PDB entry 9G3Z | electron microscopy, 4.30 A resolution (low resolution: residue-level contacts below are approximate; hydrogen-bond / salt-bridge calls are withheld) | chains Q and L of the 34 polymer chains in the assembly

Chain Q:
Protein: Mitotic spindle organizing protein 1
From: Sus scrofa
UniProtKB: A0A4X1VBW8 (A0A4X1VBW8_PIG); residues 31-109 here correspond to UniProt positions 1-79 (UniProt number = residue number - 30)
Amino-acid sequence (79 residues; each row starts with the number of its first residue):
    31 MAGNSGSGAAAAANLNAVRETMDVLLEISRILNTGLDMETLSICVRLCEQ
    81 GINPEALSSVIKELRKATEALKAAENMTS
Not modelled in the structure: 31-45

Chain L:
Protein: Tubulin gamma complex associated protein 6
From: Sus scrofa
UniProtKB: A0A8W4FDV6 (A0A8W4FDV6_PIG); the author numbering skips numbers that UniProt does not, so the offset changes along the chain: 1-609 = UniProt 1-609; 611-1716 = UniProt 610-1715
Amino-acid sequence (1715 residues; each row starts with the number of its first residue; note: 1 number in that range is skipped by the numbering (no residue carries it; nothing is unmodelled there)):
     1 MASVPQLLDDLCEALLPAAKAHLGQRRGSRKRAKQSLKKVAYNALFTNLF
    51 QDEARKLQPDLPRLPVKNRILMLSFDLRVGGLAAEADRLEELVEGLETAP
   101 RGPLAELGSVLDLLVQLAGSGPPRVLQRRRDYFLPKEHVGRNVRYGGYDC
   151 CHLSGIEADVRSIISGEEELCRDLIRKTLQVMEAAPGTGLPAFGLSSYGD
   201 PYGDRFERDTRVSLFGALVHSRTADLDVRLDLPPVPDSADVSGLAIKVPL
   251 SVDQSEDEGFQSAPNLTPDSQSEPGVTPDIDLWEAVLTYEASRRRCWEQI
   301 GCPPGHREEPYLTEAGRDAFDRFCRLRQGELQVLGGALLQAPQPVLVKES
   351 ELVKDTLNVLLGVVSATFSLCQPAQAFTVKRGVHVSGASPESVSSLLSEV
   401 AECGTHYARLSDFSLQPVLDSSCSKGLVFQAFTSGLRRYLQYYRACVLST
   451 PPTLSLLTIGFLFKKLGRQLRYLAELCGVGTALPGTGGGEPRAAFPTGVR
   501 LLSYLYQEALDNCSNEHYPVLLSLLKTSCEPYTRFIHDWVYSGVFRDVYG
   551 EFMIQVNHEYLGCRDKSYWTHGYVLVSKEVEACVPVFLKHVAHDVYVCGK
   601 TINLLKLCC
   611 PRHYLCCSDVPVPRISVIFSLEELKDIEKDCAIYVGRMERVARHSSLSKE
   661 EKELRMEIAKQELIVHAREAASRVLSALSDRQMSERMALDARKREQFQRL
   711 KEQFMRDQERRRAARQEELDDDFSYARELRDRERRLKALEEQLERKARQA
   761 LVDHYSKLSAEAARRERKALWRVQRHRLADARRRFLLEEEKRVQVMPSCS
   811 WERNQGALVFQASLPCPEHPDGGGGCGSGPSEQPKAARDGPRGPSRLMPQ
   861 LPESPAEAACGLLSVGLSIRDFLPTAQGAEQPLHTGSALVLEEALQTIGS
   911 DLPPPAPSAAVGTGPSGPQEYDFRTILRPAVATSAFPGPLQSTGGGLGSE
   961 GQPQWEDTHVQLDMCVLDGQVALPHACSPQKTSPQEGSQAMGQLLRQVSE
  1011 GDVPTGGYASGTAPSRPRWNVHGHVSDASIKVGENVCDVVPSRPRWNVHG
  1061 HVSDASIKVGENVCDVVPSRPRWNVHGHVSDASIKVGENVCDVVPSRPRW
  1111 NIHGHVSDASIKVGENVCDVVPSRPRWNVHGHVSQSQVTLGVLSGEAEPI
  1161 VPWPHQTPPDHGSQSGLSLGAQSPAQEGEPQPAAETAVEGAESGPQASPT
  1211 AGAGSSLLSGSRLGPEARPPPPPPHLFCPGRSEDTVDLPASCRPSSQVRG
  1261 QGLGVGGESSAGCPSHPACPFMGNEGSVPGPGVDTQSSPGLGEEAAQRWG
  1311 MEQAYLAGLAGQYRLEQYPDSYEAMSEPPVARLLHHGLPRAFALPEDSGV
  1361 QPDTDETAVQLSELLPLPVLMKHSVTAPLAAHVSLVNKAAVDYFFVELHL
  1411 GAHFEALRHFLLMEDGEFAQSLSDLLFEKLGAGQTPGELLSPLVLNSVLS
  1461 KALQYSLHGDTPHAANLSFALKFLPEAFAPNAPDVLSCLELRYKVDWPLN
  1511 IVVTEGCLSRYSGIFSFLLQLKLMMWTLKDVCFHLKRTARMSHVASSVQF
  1561 RQLQLFKHEMQHFVKVIQGYIANQILHVTWCEFRARLASVGDLEEIQRAH
  1611 AEYLHKAVFRGLLTEKAAPAMNIIHSLFSLVLKFRSQLISQPWGLAGGPH
  1661 GAEHPNFALMQQSYSTFKYYSHFLFKVVSKLVNRGYQPHLEDFLLRINFN
  1711 NYYQDA
Not modelled in the structure: 19-24, 53-62, 98-106, 128-141, 190-285, 611-1359, 1366-1375, 1549-1558, 1652-1665, 1693-1716

Interface between chain Q and chain L:
Pairs across the interface (16):
  Leu62(Q) - Ala118(L)
  Leu62(Q) - Gly119(L)
  Asn63(Q) - Leu117(L)
  Asn63(Q) - Ala118(L)
  Asn63(Q) - Gly119(L)
  Asn63(Q) - Ser120(L)
  Asn63(Q) - Gly121(L)
  Thr64(Q) - Leu114(L)
  Thr64(Q) - Leu117(L)
  Thr64(Q) - Ala118(L)
  Arg76(Q) - Met1(L)
  Pro84(Q) - Ser109(L)
  Pro84(Q) - Asp112(L)
  Pro84(Q) - Leu113(L)
  Ser88(Q) - Gln116(L)
  Ser109(Q) - Gln25(L)
Other interface residues (no listed pair), chain Q (8 interface residues in all): Thr108

Overview:
The interface between chain Q and chain L involves 8 residues on one side and 12 on the other.
Here chain Q is Mitotic spindle organizing protein 1 and chain L is Tubulin gamma complex associated protein
6, both from Sus scrofa. Entry 9G3Z (Structure of the Open gamma-Tubulin Ring Complex from Pig Brain) was
determined by electron microscopy (same publication as 9G3X, 9G3Y and 9G40).
